8DOK - chains B and C of the 18 polymer chains in the assembly; structure by electron microscopy, 3.20 A resolution.

== Chain B ==
Protein: CRF-1_AE T/F100 HIV-1 gp41
Organism: Human immunodeficiency virus 1
Reference sequence: A0A6C0ZY47 (A0A6C0ZY47_9HIV1); residues 512-664 here correspond to UniProt positions 513-665 (UniProt number = residue number + 1)
Chain sequence (155 residues; row label = number of the first residue in the row):
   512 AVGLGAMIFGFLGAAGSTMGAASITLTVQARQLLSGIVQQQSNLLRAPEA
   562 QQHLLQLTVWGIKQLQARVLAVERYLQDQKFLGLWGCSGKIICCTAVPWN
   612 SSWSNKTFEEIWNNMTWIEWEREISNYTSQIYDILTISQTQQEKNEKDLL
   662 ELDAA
Not modelled in the structure: 512-520, 547-567, 663-666
Cystine bridges: Cys-598/Cys-604
Covalently attached groups: N-acetylglucosamine (NAG) linked to Asn-616, Asn-625; glycan linked to Asn-637
Sequence notes: conflict Pro-559 (Ile560 in A0A6C0ZY47), Cys-605 (Thr606 in A0A6C0ZY47); expression tag (665-666)

== Chain C ==
Protein: Heavy chain of 8ANC195
Organism: Homo sapiens
Chain sequence (238 residues; each row starts with the number of its first residue; note: 1 number in that range is skipped by the numbering (no residue carries it; nothing is unmodelled there); a row labelled like 77A-77D holds insertion residues (77A, then the next letters in order)):
     1 QIHLVQSGTEVKKPGSSVTVSCKAYGVNTFGLYAV
   35A N
    36 WVRQAPGQSLEYIGQIW
    54 RWKSSASHHFRGRVLISAVDLTGS
77A-77D SPPI
    78 SSLEI
82A-82C KNL
    83 TSDDTAVYFCTTTSTYDR
100A-100L WSGLHHDGVMAF
   101 SSWGQGTLISVSAASTKGPSVFPLAPSSKSTSGGTAALGCLVKDYFPEPV
   151 TVSWNSGALTSGVHTFPAVLQSSGLYSLSSVVTVPSSSLGTQTYICNVNH
   201 KPSNTKVDKRVEPKSCDKT
Not modelled in the structure: 112-219
Cystine bridges: Cys-22/Cys-92
Covalently attached groups: N-acetylglucosamine (NAG) linked to Asn-82B

== Chain B / chain C interface ==
Contacting residue pairs (8):
  Ile-629(B) with Arg-100(C); Trp-100A(C), hydrophobic
  Glu-630(B) with Asp-100G(C)
  Glu-632(B) with Trp-100A(C)
  Arg-633(B) with Arg-100(C), hydrogen bond (side chain-backbone); Trp-100A(C); Asp-100G(C), salt bridge
  Glu-634(B) with His-100F(C), salt bridge
Other interface residues (no listed pair), chain C (5 interface residues in all): His-100E

== In short ==
Chain B and chain C each contribute 5 residues to their interface, with 1 hydrogen bond and 2 salt bridges.
Polar pairs include Arg-633(B)/Asp-100G(C), Glu-634(B)/His-100F(C) and Arg-633(B)/Arg-100(C).
N-acetylglucosamine is covalently linked to Asn-616(B) and Asn-625(B). N-acetylglucosamine is covalently
linked to Asn-82B(C).
Here chain B is CRF-1_AE T/F100 HIV-1 gp41 (Human immunodeficiency virus 1) and chain C is Heavy chain of
8ANC195 (Homo sapiens). Entry 8DOK (Cryo-EM structure of T/F100 SOSIP.664 HIV-1 Env trimer in complex with
8ANC195 and 10-1074) was determined by electron microscopy together with 8G6U and 8CZZ from the same study.
